5HDF - chain B; structure by X-ray diffraction, 2.71 A resolution.

# Chain B
Protein: Hydrolase
Organism: Streptomyces flocculus
Reference sequence: L7PIJ2 (L7PIJ2_9ACTN); numbering as in UniProt (aligned over 2-375)
Amino-acid sequence (383 residues; each row starts with the number of its first residue):
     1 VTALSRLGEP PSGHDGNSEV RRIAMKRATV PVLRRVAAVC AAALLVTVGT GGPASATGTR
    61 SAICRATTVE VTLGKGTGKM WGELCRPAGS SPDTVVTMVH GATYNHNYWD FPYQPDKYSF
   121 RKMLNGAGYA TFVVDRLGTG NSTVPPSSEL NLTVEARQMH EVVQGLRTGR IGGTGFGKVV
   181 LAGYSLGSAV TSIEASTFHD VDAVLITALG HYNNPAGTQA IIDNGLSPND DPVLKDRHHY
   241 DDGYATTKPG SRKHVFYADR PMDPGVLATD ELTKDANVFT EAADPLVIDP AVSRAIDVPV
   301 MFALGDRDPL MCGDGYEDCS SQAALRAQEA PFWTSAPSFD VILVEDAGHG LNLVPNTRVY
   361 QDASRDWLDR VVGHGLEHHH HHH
Disordered / not traced: 1-60, 381-383
Construct notes: expression tag (1, 376-383)
Modified positions: Mse25 (selenomethionine); Mse80, Mse98, Mse123, Mse159, Mse262, Mse301, Mse311 (selenomethionine; parent Met)
Disulfide bonds: C64-C85, C312-C319
Reported in the primary citation:
  - catalytic residues: S185, D308, H349

# In short
The paper reports catalytic residues S185, D308 and H349.
Chain B is Hydrolase (Streptomyces flocculus); the structure, Hydrolase SeMet-StnA, was determined by X-ray
diffraction, deposited together with 5HDP.
